PDB entry 2ZI9 | X-ray diffraction, 2.51 A resolution | chains A and B

== Chain A (and B) ==
Protein: Deoxycytidine kinase
Source organism: Homo sapiens
Notes: EC 2.7.1.74; chain B of this document is another copy of the same molecule, construct and numbering; everything in this record applies to it too
Reference sequence: P27707 (DCK_HUMAN); residues 1-260 here = UniProt positions 1-260
Sequence (279 residues; each row starts with the number of its first residue; numbers below 1 keep their minus sign (Met-18 is residue -18)):
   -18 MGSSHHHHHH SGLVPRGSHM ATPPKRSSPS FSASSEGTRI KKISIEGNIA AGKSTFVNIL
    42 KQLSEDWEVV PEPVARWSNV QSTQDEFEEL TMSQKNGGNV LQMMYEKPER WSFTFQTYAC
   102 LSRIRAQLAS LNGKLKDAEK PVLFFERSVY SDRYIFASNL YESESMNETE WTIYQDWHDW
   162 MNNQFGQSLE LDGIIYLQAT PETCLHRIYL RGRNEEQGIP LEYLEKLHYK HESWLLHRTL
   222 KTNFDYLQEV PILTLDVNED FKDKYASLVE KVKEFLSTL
Not modelled in the structure: -18 to 18 (chain B: -18 to 18, 63-76)
Differences from the reference sequence: expression tag (-18 to 0); engineered mutation Ser9 (Cys in P27707), Ser45 (Cys in P27707), Ser59 (Cys in P27707), Ser146 (Cys in P27707), Ala247 (Glu in P27707)
Ligand contacts:
  - ADP (adenosine-5'-diphosphate): Asn29, Ile30, Ala31, Ala32, Gly33, Lys34, Ser35, Thr36, Arg188, Leu191, Arg192, Val238, Glu240, Asp241, Phe242
  - 2-chloro-2'-deoxyadenosine (CL9): Ile30, Glu53, Val55, Trp58, Leu82, Met85, Tyr86, Phe96, Gln97, Ala100, Arg104, Arg128, Asp133, Phe137, Leu141, Arg192, Arg194, Glu197, Tyr204
UniProt features mapped onto this chain:
  - active site: Glu127 (Proton acceptor)
  - binding site (ATP): Gly28 to Thr36, Arg188 to Arg192, Glu240 to Phe242
  - binding site (substrate): Glu53, Tyr86, Gln97, Arg128, Asp133, Glu197
  - modified residue: Ser11 (Phosphoserine), Ser15 (Phosphoserine), Thr72 (Phosphothreonine), Ser74 (Phosphoserine)
  - mutagenesis: Ser74 (S74A: 4.5-fold increase in Km), Ala100 (A100V: Strongly increased catalytic efficiency towards deoxycytidine; when associated with M-104 and A-133), Arg104 (R104L: Strongly increased catalytic efficiency towards deoxythymidine; when associated with A-133; R104M: Strongly increased catalytic efficiency towards deoxycytidine ...), Asp133 (D133A: Strongly increased catalytic efficiency towards deoxycytidine; when associated with V-100 and M-104. Strongly increased catalytic efficiency towards deoxythymidine; when associated with L-104)
From the paper describing this entry:
  - binding site for ADP: Glu240 to Lys254
  - binding site for 2-chloro-2'-deoxyadenosine: Glu53, Gln97, Arg104, Asp133
  - catalytic residues: Glu53 (proposed by the authors, not directly observed)

== How chain A and chain B interact ==
Residue-residue contacts (45):
  Val61(A) with Thr153(B); Ile154(B), hydrophobic
  Gln62(A) with Thr153(B)
  Ser63(A) with Thr153(B), hydrogen bond (side chain-backbone); Asp157(B)
  Gly79(A) with Thr150(B)
  Glu90(A) with Arg91(B), hydrogen bond (backbone-side chain)
  Arg91(A) with Glu90(B); Arg91(B), hydrogen bond (side chain-backbone); Glu151(B), salt bridge
  Trp92(A) with Asn148(B); Glu151(B)
  Phe94(A) with Phe94(B), hydrophobic; Thr95(B); Thr98(B)
  Thr95(A) with Phe94(B)
  Thr98(A) with Trp158(B)
  Tyr99(A) with Ile154(B), hydrophobic; Asp157(B), hydrogen bond
  Leu102(A) with Asp157(B); Trp161(B), hydrophobic
  Ile105(A) with Trp161(B), hydrophobic
  Arg106(A) with Asp157(B), salt bridge; Trp161(B)
  Leu109(A) with Trp161(B), hydrophobic
  Asn148(A) with Trp92(B)
  Glu151(A) with Arg91(B), salt bridge; Trp92(B)
  Thr153(A) with Val61(B); Gln62(B)
  Ile154(A) with Tyr99(B), hydrophobic
  Asp157(A) with Arg57(B), salt bridge; Tyr99(B)
  Trp158(A) with Leu102(B); Trp158(B); Met162(B)
  Trp161(A) with Leu102(B), hydrophobic; Arg106(B); Leu109(B), hydrophobic; Met162(B), hydrophobic; Phe166(B), hydrophobic
  Met162(A) with Trp161(B), hydrophobic; Met162(B), hydrophobic
  Gln165(A) with Phe166(B)
  Phe166(A) with Gln165(B)
Also at the interface, not in a pair above, chain A (30 interface residues in all): Arg57, Thr64, Val81, Met84, Thr150
Also at the interface, not in a pair above, chain B (30 interface residues in all): Gly79, Val81, Met84, Ile105, Gln156, Asp160

== In short ==
The chain A/chain B interface involves 30 residues from each chain, with 4 hydrogen bonds and 4 salt bridges.
Polar pairs include Arg91(A)-Glu151(B), Arg106(A)-Asp157(B) and Asp157(A)-Arg57(B). Ligands of chain A: ADP
and 2-chloro-2'-deoxyadenosine. The paper reports the catalytic residue Glu53(A); a binding site for
2-chloro-2'-deoxyadenosine at Glu53(A), Gln97(A) and Arg104(A) among others.
Both chains are Deoxycytidine kinase (Homo sapiens). Entry 2ZI9 (C4S-E247A dCK variant of dCK in complex with
cladribine+ADP) was determined by X-ray diffraction together with 2ZI7 and 2ZIA from the same study.
